Entry 9BFP (electron microscopy, 2.78 A resolution); this record covers chain A.

Chain A:
Protein: Protein sevenless
Source organism: Drosophila melanogaster
Notes: EC 2.7.10.1
UniProtKB: P13368 (7LESS_DROME); aligned to UniProt positions 123-2110 over residues 123-2110 (the alignment contains insertions or deletions, so no single offset holds)
Chain sequence (2002 residues; each row starts with the number of its first residue):
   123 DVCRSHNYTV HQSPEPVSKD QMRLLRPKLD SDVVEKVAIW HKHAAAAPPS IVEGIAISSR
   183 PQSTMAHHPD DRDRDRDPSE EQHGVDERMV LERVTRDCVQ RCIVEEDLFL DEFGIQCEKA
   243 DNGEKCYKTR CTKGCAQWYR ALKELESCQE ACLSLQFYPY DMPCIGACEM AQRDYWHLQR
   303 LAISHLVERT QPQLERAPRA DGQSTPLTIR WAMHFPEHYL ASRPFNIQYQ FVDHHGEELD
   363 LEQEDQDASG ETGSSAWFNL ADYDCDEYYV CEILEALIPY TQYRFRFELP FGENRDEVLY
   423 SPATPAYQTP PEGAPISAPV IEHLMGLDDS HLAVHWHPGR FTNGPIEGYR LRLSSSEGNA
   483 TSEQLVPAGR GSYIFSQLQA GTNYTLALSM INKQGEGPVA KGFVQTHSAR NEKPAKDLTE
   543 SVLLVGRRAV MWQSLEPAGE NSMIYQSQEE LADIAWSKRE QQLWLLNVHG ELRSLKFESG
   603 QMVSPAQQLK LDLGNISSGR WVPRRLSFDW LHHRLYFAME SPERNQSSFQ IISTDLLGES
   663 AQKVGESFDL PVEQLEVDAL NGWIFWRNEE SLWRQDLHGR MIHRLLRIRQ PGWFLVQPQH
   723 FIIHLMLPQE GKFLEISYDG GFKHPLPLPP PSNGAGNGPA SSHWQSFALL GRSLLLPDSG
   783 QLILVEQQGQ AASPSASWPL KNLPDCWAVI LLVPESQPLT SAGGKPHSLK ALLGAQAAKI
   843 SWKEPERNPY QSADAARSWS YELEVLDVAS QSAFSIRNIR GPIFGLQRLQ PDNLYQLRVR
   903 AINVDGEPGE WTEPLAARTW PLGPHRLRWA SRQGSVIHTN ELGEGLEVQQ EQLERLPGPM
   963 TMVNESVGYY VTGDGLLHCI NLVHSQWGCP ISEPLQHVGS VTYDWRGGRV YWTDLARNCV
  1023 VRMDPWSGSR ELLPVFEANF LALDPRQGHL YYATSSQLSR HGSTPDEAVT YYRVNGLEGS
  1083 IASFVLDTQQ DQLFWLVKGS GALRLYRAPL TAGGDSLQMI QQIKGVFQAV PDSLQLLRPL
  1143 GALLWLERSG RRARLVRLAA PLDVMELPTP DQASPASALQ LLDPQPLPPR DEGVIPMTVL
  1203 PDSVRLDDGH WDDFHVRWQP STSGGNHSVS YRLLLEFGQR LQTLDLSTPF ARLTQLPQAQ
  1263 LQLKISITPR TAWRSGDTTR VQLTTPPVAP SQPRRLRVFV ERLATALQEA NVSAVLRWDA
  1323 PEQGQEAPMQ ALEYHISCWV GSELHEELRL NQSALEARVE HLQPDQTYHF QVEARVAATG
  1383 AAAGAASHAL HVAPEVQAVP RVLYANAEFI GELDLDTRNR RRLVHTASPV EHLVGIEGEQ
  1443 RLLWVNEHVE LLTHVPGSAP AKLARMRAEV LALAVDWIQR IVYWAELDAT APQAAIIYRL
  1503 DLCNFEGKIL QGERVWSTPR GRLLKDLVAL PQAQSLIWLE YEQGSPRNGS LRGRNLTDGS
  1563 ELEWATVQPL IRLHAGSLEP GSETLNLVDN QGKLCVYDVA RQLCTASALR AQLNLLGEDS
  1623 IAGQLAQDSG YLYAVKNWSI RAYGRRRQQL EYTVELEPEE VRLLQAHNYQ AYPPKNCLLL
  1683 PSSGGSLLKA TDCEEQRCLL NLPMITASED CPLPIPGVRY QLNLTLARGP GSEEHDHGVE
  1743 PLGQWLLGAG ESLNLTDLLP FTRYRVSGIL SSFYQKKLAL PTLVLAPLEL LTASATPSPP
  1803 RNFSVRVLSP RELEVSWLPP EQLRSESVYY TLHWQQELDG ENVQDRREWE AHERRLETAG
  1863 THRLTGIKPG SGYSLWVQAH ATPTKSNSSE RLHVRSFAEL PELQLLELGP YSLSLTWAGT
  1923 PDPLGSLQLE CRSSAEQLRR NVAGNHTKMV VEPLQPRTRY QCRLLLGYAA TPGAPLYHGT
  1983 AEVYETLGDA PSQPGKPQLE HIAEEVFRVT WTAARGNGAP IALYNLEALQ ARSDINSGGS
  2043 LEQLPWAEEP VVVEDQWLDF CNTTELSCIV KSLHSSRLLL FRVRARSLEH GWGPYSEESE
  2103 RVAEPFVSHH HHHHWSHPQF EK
Unresolved in the structure: 123-205, 319-326, 342-345, 356-376, 646-649, 754-764, 1288-2124
Differences from the reference sequence: expression tag (2111-2124)
UniProt features mapped onto this chain:
  - glycosylation (N-linked (GlcNAc...) asparagine): Asn-129, Asn-481, Asn-505, Asn-617, Asn-647, Asn-966, Asn-1228, Asn-1313, Asn-1353, Asn-1550, Asn-1557, Asn-1639, Asn-1725, Asn-1756, Asn-1804, Asn-1889, Asn-1947
Disulfides: Cys-220/Cys-257, Cys-224/Cys-253, Cys-239/Cys-248, Cys-270/Cys-290, Cys-274/Cys-286, Cys-387/Cys-393, Cys-981/Cys-991
Covalent attachments: N-acetylglucosamine (NAG) linked to Asn-505, Asn-966, Asn-1228

Summary:
N-acetylglucosamine is covalently linked to Asn-505, Asn-966 and Asn-1228.
Chain A is Protein sevenless (Drosophila melanogaster); the structure, Cryo-EM structure of Sevenless
extracellular domain (monomer), was determined by electron microscopy (same publication as 9BFQ, 9BFR, 9BFS
and 9BFU).
